6YCX - chains A and B of the 6 polymer chains in the assembly; structure by X-ray diffraction, 3.99 A resolution.

== Chain A (and B) ==
Name: Myosin-A
From: Plasmodium falciparum (isolate 3D7)
Notes: chain B of this document is another copy of the same molecule, construct and numbering; everything in this record applies to it too
Reference sequence: Q8IDR3 (MYOA_PLAF7); numbering as in UniProt (aligned over 1-818)
Sequence (818 residues; each row starts with the number of its first residue):
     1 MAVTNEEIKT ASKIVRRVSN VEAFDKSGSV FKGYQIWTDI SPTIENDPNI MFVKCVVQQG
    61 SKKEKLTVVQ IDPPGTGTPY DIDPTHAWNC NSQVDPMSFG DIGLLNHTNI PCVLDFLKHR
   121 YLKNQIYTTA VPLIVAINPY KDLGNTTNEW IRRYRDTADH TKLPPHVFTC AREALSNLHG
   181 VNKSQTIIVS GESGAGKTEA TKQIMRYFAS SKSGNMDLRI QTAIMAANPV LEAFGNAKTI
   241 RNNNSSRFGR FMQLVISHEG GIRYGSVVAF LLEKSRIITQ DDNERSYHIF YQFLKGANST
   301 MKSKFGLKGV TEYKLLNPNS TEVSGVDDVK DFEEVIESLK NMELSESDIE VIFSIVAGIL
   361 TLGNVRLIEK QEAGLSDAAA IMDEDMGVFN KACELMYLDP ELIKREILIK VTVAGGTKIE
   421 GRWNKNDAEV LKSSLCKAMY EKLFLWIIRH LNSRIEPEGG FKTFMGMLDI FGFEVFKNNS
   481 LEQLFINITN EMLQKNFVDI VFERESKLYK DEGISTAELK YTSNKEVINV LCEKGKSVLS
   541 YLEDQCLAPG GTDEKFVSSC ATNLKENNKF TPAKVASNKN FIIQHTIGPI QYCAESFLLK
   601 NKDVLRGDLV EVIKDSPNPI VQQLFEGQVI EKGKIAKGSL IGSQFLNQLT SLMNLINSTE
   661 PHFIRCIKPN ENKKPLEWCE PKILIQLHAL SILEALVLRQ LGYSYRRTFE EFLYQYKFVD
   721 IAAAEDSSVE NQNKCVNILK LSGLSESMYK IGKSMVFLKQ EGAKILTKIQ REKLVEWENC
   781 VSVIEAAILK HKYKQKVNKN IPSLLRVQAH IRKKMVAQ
Disordered / not traced: 1, 60-62 (chain B: 1)
Modified positions: Ser-19 (phosphoserine; SEP)
Bound ions: Mg2+: Thr-198, Ser-246 (together with ADP, vanadate)
Residues lining bound ligands:
  - ADP (adenosine-5'-diphosphate): Ile-126, Asn-138, Pro-139, Tyr-140, Lys-141, Asp-142, Glu-192, Ser-193, Gly-194, Ala-195, Gly-196, Lys-197, Thr-198, Glu-199, Gln-203, Asn-242, Asn-244, Ser-245, Ser-246, Asp-469
  - vanadate (VO4): Glu-192, Ser-193, Gly-194, Lys-197, Thr-198, Asn-242, Ser-245, Ser-246, Arg-247, Ile-470, Phe-471, Gly-472, Glu-474
Swiss-Prot annotation at these positions:
  - region: Pro-661 to Glu-671 (Actin-binding)
  - binding site (ATP): Gly-191 to Thr-198
  - modified residue: Ser-19 (Phosphoserine)
What the authors report for this chain:
  - mutagenesis - E6R (2 fold): decreased catalytic activity on actin-activated
  - contacts within the chain: Gln-494/Ser-691
  - mutagenesis - R707A/E711A/Y714A, R707L/E711R/Y714A: decreased catalytic activity on actin-activated ATPase
  - post-translational modification sites: Ser-19 (citing earlier work)

== Chain A / chain B interface ==
Residue-residue contacts (30; chain A residue first):
  Gln-35(A) / Asp-95(B)
  Gln-35(A) / Ser-98(B)
  Lys-54(A) / Asp-95(B)  salt bridge
  Ile-71(A) / Met-97(B)
  Asp-72(A) / Lys-123(B)
  Pro-74(A) / Met-97(B)  hydrophobic
  Pro-74(A) / Lys-123(B)
  Pro-74(A) / Asn-124(B)
  Pro-74(A) / Gln-125(B)
  Gly-75(A) / Trp-150(B)
  Thr-76(A) / Arg-153(B)
  Gly-77(A) / Lys-162(B)
  Thr-78(A) / Arg-153(B)
  Pro-79(A) / Lys-162(B)
  Ser-92(A) / Gln-93(B)
  Gln-93(A) / Ser-92(B)
  Gln-93(A) / Gln-93(B)
  Asp-95(A) / Lys-54(B)  salt bridge
  Asp-95(A) / Ile-71(B)
  Met-97(A) / Ile-71(B)
  His-119(A) / His-119(B)
  Lys-123(A) / Asp-72(B)
  Lys-123(A) / Pro-74(B)
  Asn-124(A) / Pro-74(B)
  Gln-125(A) / Pro-74(B)
  Trp-150(A) / Gly-75(B)
  Arg-153(A) / Thr-76(B)
  Arg-153(A) / Thr-78(B)
  Lys-162(A) / Gly-77(B)
  Pro-164(A) / Thr-76(B)
Interface residues without a listed pair, chain A (23 interface residues in all): Ser-98
Interface residues without a listed pair, chain B (24 interface residues in all): Gln-58, Pro-79, Glu-149, Pro-164

== In short ==
23 residues of chain A face 24 of chain B across their interface, with 2 salt bridges. The salt-bridged pair
is Lys-54(A)/Asp-95(B). Bound to chain A: ADP and vanadate. The paper reports that R707A/E711A/Y714A and
R707L/E711R/Y714A of chain A reduce catalytic activity on actin-activated ATPase; a modification site at
Ser-19(A).
Both chains are Myosin-A (Plasmodium falciparum (isolate 3D7)). Entry 6YCX (Plasmodium falciparum Myosin A
full-length, pre-powerstroke state) was determined by X-ray diffraction, deposited together with 6YCY and
6YCZ.
